Entry 5IPN (X-ray diffraction, 4.61 A resolution (low resolution: residue-level contacts below are approximate; hydrogen-bond / salt-bridge calls are withheld)); this record covers chains D and 2 of the 9 polymer chains in the assembly.

Chain D:
Protein: DNA-directed RNA polymerase subunit beta'
From: Escherichia coli
Notes: EC 2.7.7.6
Reference sequence: P0A8T7 (RPOC_ECOLI); residue numbers follow UniProt; this construct covers 1-1407
Chain sequence (1407 residues; row label = number of the first residue in the row):
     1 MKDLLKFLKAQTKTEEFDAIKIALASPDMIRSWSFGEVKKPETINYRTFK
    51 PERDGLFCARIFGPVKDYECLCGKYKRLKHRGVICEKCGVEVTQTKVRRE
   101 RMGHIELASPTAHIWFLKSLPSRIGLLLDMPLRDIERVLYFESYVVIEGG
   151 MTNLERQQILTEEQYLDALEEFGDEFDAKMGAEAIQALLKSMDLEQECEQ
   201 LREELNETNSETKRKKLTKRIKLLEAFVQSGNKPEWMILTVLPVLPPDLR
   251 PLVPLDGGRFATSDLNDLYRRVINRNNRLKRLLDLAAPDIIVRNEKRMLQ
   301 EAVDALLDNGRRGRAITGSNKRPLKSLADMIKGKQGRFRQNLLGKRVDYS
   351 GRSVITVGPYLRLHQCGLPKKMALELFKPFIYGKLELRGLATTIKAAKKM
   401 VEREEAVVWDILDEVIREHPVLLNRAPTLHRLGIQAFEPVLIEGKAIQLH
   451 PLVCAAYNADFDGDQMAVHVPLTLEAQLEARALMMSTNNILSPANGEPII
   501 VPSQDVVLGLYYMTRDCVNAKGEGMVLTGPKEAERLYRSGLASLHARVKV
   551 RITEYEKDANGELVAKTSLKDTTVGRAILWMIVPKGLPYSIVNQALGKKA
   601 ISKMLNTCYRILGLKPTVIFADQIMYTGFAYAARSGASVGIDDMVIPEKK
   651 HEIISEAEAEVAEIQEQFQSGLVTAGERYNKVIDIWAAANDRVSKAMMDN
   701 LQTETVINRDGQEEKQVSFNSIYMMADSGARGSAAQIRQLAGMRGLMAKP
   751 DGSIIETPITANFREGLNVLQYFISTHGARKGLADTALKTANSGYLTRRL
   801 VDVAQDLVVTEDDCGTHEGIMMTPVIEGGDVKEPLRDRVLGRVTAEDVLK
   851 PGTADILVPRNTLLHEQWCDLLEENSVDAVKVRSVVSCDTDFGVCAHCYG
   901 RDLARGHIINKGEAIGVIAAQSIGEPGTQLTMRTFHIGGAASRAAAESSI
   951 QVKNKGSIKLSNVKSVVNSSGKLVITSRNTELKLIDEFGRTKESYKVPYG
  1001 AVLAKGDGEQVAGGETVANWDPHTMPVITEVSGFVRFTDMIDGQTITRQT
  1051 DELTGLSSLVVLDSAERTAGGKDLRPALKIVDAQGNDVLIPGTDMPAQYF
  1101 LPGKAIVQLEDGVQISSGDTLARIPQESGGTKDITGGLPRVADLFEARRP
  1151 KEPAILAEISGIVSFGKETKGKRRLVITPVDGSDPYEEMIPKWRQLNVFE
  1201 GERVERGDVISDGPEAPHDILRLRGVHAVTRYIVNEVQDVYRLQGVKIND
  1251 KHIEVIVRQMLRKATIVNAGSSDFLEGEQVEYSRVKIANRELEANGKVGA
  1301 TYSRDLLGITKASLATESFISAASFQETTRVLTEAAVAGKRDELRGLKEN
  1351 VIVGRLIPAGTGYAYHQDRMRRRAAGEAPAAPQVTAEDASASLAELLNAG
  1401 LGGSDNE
Disordered / not traced: 1-14, 1377-1407
Covalent attachments: covalent link Gln739-Arg744
Ion coordination: Zn2+ site 1: Cys70, Cys72, Cys85, Cys88; Mg2+: Asp460, Asp462, Asp464 (shared with 2 residues of chain 3); Zn2+ site 2: Cys814, Cys888, Cys895
UniProt features mapped onto this chain:
  - binding site (Zn(2+)): Cys70, Cys72, Cys85, Cys88, Cys814, Cys888, Cys895, Cys898
  - binding site (Mg(2+)): Asp460, Asp462, Asp464
  - modified residue: Lys983 (N6-acetyllysine)
  - mutagenesis: Gln504 (Q504P: Resistant to antibiotics salinamide A and B), Asn690 (N690D: Resistant to antibiotics salinamide A and B), Met697 (M697V: Resistant to antibiotics salinamide A and B), Ala735 (A735T: Resistant to antibiotics salinamide A and B), Arg738 (R738C/H/P/S: Resistant to antibiotics salinamide A and B), Ala748 (A748E: Resistant to antibiotics salinamide A and B), Pro758 (P758S/T: Resistant to antibiotics salinamide A and B), Phe763 (F763C: Resistant to antibiotics salinamide A and B), Ser775 (S775A: Resistant to antibiotics salinamide A and B), Ala779 (A779T/V: Resistant to antibiotics salinamide A and B), Arg780 (R780C: Resistant to antibiotics salinamide A and B), Gly782 (G782A/C: Resistant to antibiotics salinamide A and B), 1 further mutagenesis entry in UniProt
From the paper describing this entry:
  - conformationally variable residues (helix shift, loop rearrangement): Lys650 to Thr703, Gly742 to Asn762
  - catalytic residues: His936 (citing earlier work)

Chain 2:
Molecule: synthetic template strand DNA
Sequence (50 nucleotides; each row starts with the number of its first residue):
     4 CCGCGTCAGACTCGTAGGATTATAGCATACGTGAGGTGGGATGTCAAGGC
Disordered / not traced: 37-53

Chain D / chain 2 interface:
Contacting residue pairs - 28 pairs, chain D then chain 2:
  Arg259(D) - DA22(2)
  Arg311(D) - DC10(2)
  Ser319(D) - DA22(2)
  Ser319(D) - DT23(2)
  Asn320(D) - DA22(2)
  Lys332(D) - DC10(2)
  Lys332(D) - DA11(2)
  Lys334(D) - DA13(2)
  Lys334(D) - DC14(2)
  Arg339(D) - DG12(2)
  Arg346(D) - DC16(2)
  Arg352(D) - DC16(2)
  Arg352(D) - DG17(2)
  Ala426(D) - DC14(2)
  Ala426(D) - DT15(2)
  Pro427(D) - DC14(2)
  Thr790(D) - DA13(2)
  Ala791(D) - DA13(2)
  Gly794(D) - DA13(2)
  Tyr795(D) - DA11(2)
  Tyr795(D) - DG12(2)
  Tyr795(D) - DA13(2)
  Arg798(D) - DG12(2)
  Gln1326(D) - DA11(2)
  Glu1327(D) - DC10(2)
  Glu1327(D) - DA11(2)
  Arg1330(D) - DT9(2)
  Arg1330(D) - DC10(2)
Other interface residues (no listed pair), chain D (24 interface residues in all): Gln465, Ala787, Asn792, Thr1328, Thr1329
Other interface residues (no listed pair), chain 2 (12 interface residues in all): DG21

In short:
24 residues of chain D face 12 of chain 2 across their interface. Cys70(D), Cys72(D), Cys85(D) and Cys88(D)
coordinate Zn2+ site 1. Curated annotation (UniProt) lists 8 Zn2+-binding residues, 3 Mg2+-binding residues
and 13 mutagenesis sites on chain D. The paper reports the catalytic residue His936(D); conformational
variability at Lys650(D) and Gly742(D).
Here chain D is DNA-directed RNA polymerase subunit beta' (Escherichia coli) and chain 2 is synthetic template
strand DNA. Entry 5IPN (SigmaS-transcription initiation complex with 4-nt nascent RNA) was determined by X-ray
diffraction, deposited together with 5IPL and 5IPM.
